PDB entry 3RWJ | X-ray diffraction, 2.70 A resolution | chains A and B of the 3 polymer chains in the assembly

# Chain A
Name: Major histocompatibility complex class I
Organism: Macaca mulatta
Reference sequence: Q9GJ77 (Q9GJ77_MACMU); residues 1-276 here correspond to UniProt positions 24-299 (UniProt number = residue number + 23)
Chain sequence (276 residues; each row starts with the number of its first residue):
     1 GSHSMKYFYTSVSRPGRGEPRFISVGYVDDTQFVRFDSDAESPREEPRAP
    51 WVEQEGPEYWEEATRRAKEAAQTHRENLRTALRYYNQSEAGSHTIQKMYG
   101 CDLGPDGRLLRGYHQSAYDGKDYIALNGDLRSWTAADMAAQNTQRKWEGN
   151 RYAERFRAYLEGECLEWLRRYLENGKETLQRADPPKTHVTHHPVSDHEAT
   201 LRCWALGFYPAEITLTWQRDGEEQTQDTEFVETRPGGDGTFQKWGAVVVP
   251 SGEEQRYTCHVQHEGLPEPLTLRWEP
Disulfide bonds: Cys-101/Cys-164, Cys-203/Cys-259

# Chain B
Name: Beta-2-microglobulin
Organism: Homo sapiens
Reference sequence: P61769 (B2MG_HUMAN); residues 1-99 here correspond to UniProt positions 21-119 (UniProt number = residue number + 20)
Chain sequence (100 residues; row label = number of the first residue in the row; numbering starts at 0):
     0 MIQRTPKIQVYSRHPAENGKSNFLNCYVSGFHPSDIEVDLLKNGERIEKV
    50 EHSDLSFSKDWSFYLLYYTEFTPTEKDEYACRVNHVTLSQPKIVKWDRDM
Disulfide bonds: Cys-25/Cys-80
Sequence notes: expression tag (0)

# Chain A / chain B interface
Pairs across the interface (58):
  Phe-8(A) / Phe-56(B)  hydrophobic
  Tyr-9(A) / Phe-56(B)
  Thr-10(A) / Leu-54(B)
  Thr-10(A) / Phe-56(B)
  Thr-10(A) / Phe-62(B)
  Val-12(A) / Ser-33(B)
  Ile-23(A) / Leu-54(B)  hydrophobic
  Val-25(A) / Asp-53(B)
  Val-25(A) / Leu-54(B)
  Val-25(A) / Ser-55(B)
  Tyr-27(A) / Ser-55(B)
  Tyr-27(A) / Tyr-63(B)  hydrogen bond
  Gln-32(A) / Asp-53(B)  hydrogen bond
  Arg-35(A) / Asp-53(B)  salt bridge
  Arg-48(A) / Asp-53(B)  salt bridge
  Ser-92(A) / Met-0(B)
  His-93(A) / Met-0(B)
  Gln-96(A) / His-31(B)  hydrogen bond
  Gln-96(A) / Phe-56(B)
  Gln-96(A) / Trp-60(B)  hydrogen bond (side chain-backbone)
  Gln-96(A) / Phe-62(B)
  Lys-97(A) / Phe-56(B)
  Met-98(A) / Phe-56(B)  hydrophobic
  Gln-115(A) / Trp-60(B)
  Ser-116(A) / Trp-60(B)
  Ala-117(A) / Trp-60(B)
  Asp-119(A) / Met-0(B)
  Asp-119(A) / Ile-1(B)
  Asp-119(A) / His-31(B)
  Gly-120(A) / Ile-1(B)
  Gly-120(A) / His-31(B)  hydrogen bond (backbone-side chain)
  Gly-120(A) / Trp-60(B)
  Lys-121(A) / Ile-1(B)
  Asp-122(A) / Trp-60(B)  hydrogen bond
  His-192(A) / Asp-98(B)  salt bridge
  Arg-202(A) / Asp-98(B)  hydrogen bond (side chain-backbone)
  Trp-204(A) / Asp-98(B)
  Trp-204(A) / Met-99(B)
  Leu-206(A) / Pro-14(B)
  Val-231(A) / Gln-8(B)
  Glu-232(A) / Gln-8(B)  hydrogen bond (backbone-side chain)
  Glu-232(A) / Tyr-26(B)
  Glu-232(A) / Ser-28(B)  hydrogen bond
  Arg-234(A) / Gln-8(B)  hydrogen bond
  Arg-234(A) / Tyr-10(B)
  Arg-234(A) / Met-99(B)  hydrogen bond (side chain-backbone)
  Pro-235(A) / Tyr-10(B)  hydrogen bond (backbone-side chain)
  Pro-235(A) / Tyr-26(B)
  Pro-235(A) / Leu-65(B)  hydrophobic
  Gly-236(A) / Arg-12(B)  hydrogen bond (backbone-side chain)
  Gly-236(A) / Asn-24(B)  hydrogen bond (backbone-side chain)
  Gly-237(A) / Arg-12(B)  hydrogen bond (backbone-side chain)
  Gly-237(A) / Leu-65(B)
  Asp-238(A) / Arg-12(B)  salt bridge
  Gln-242(A) / Tyr-10(B)
  Gln-242(A) / Ser-11(B)  hydrogen bond (side chain-backbone)
  Gln-242(A) / Arg-12(B)  hydrogen bond (side chain-backbone)
  Trp-244(A) / Met-99(B)  hydrogen bond (side chain-backbone)
Other interface residues (no listed pair), chain A (37 interface residues in all): Thr-94, Thr-233
Other interface residues (no listed pair), chain B (27 interface residues in all): Lys-6, His-13, Pro-32, Asp-34, Arg-97

# Summary
The interface between chain A and chain B involves 37 residues on one side and 27 on the other; the contacts
include 18 hydrogen bonds and 4 salt bridges. Among the polar pairs are Arg-35(A)/Asp-53(B),
Arg-48(A)/Asp-53(B) and His-192(A)/Asp-98(B).
Chain A is Major histocompatibility complex class I (Macaca mulatta) and chain B is Beta-2-microglobulin (Homo
sapiens); the structure, Rhesus macaque MHC class I molecule Mamu-B*17-HW8, was determined by X-ray
diffraction (same publication as 3RWC, 3RWD, 3RWE, 3RWF, 3RWG, 3RWH and 3RWI).
